4EYD - chains A and B of the 4 polymer chains in the assembly; structure by X-ray diffraction, 1.47 A resolution.

Chain A:
Protein: Insulin A chain
Organism: Homo sapiens
Reference sequence: P01308 (INS_HUMAN); residues 1-21 here correspond to UniProt positions 90-110 (UniProt number = residue number + 89)
Sequence (21 residues; row label = number of the first residue in the row):
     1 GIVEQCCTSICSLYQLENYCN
Disulfide bonds: Cys6-Cys11

Chain B:
Protein: Insulin B chain
Organism: Homo sapiens
Reference sequence: P01308 (INS_HUMAN); residues 1-30 here correspond to UniProt positions 25-54 (UniProt number = residue number + 24)
Sequence (30 residues; numbered 1 to 30; the number before each row is that of its first residue):
     1 FVNQHLCGSHLVEALYLVCGERGFFYTPKT
Metal / ion sites: Zn2+ near His10 (its only coordinating residue here)

How chain A and chain B interact:
Pairs across the interface (45):
  Gly1(A) - Thr30(B)
  Ile2(A) - Leu11(B)  hydrophobic
  Ile2(A) - Leu15(B)  hydrophobic
  Ile2(A) - Tyr26(B)  hydrophobic
  Val3(A) - Tyr26(B)
  Val3(A) - Pro28(B)  hydrophobic
  Glu4(A) - Thr30(B)
  Cys6(A) - Gln4(B)
  Cys6(A) - His5(B)
  Cys6(A) - Leu6(B)  hydrogen bond (backbone-backbone)
  Cys6(A) - Leu11(B)  hydrophobic
  Cys7(A) - His5(B)
  Cys7(A) - Leu6(B)  hydrogen bond (backbone-backbone)
  Cys7(A) - Cys7(B)  disulfide
  Thr8(A) - His5(B)  hydrogen bond (backbone-side chain)
  Ser9(A) - His5(B)
  Ile10(A) - Gln4(B)
  Ile10(A) - His5(B)
  Cys11(A) - Asn3(B)
  Cys11(A) - Gln4(B)  hydrogen bond (backbone-backbone)
  Ser12(A) - Val2(B)
  Ser12(A) - Asn3(B)
  Leu13(A) - Phe1(B)  hydrophobic
  Leu13(A) - Val2(B)
  Leu13(A) - Val18(B)  hydrophobic
  Tyr14(A) - Phe1(B)
  Leu16(A) - Leu6(B)  hydrophobic
  Leu16(A) - Leu11(B)  hydrophobic
  Leu16(A) - Ala14(B)  hydrophobic
  Leu16(A) - Leu15(B)
  Leu16(A) - Val18(B)  hydrophobic
  Glu17(A) - Val18(B)
  Glu17(A) - Arg22(B)  salt bridge
  Tyr19(A) - Leu15(B)  hydrophobic
  Tyr19(A) - Phe24(B)
  Tyr19(A) - Phe25(B)  hydrogen bond (backbone-backbone)
  Cys20(A) - Cys19(B)  disulfide
  Cys20(A) - Arg22(B)
  Cys20(A) - Gly23(B)
  Cys20(A) - Phe24(B)  hydrophobic
  Cys20(A) - Phe25(B)
  Asn21(A) - Arg22(B)  hydrogen bond (backbone-side chain)
  Asn21(A) - Gly23(B)  hydrogen bond (backbone-backbone)
  Asn21(A) - Phe24(B)
  Asn21(A) - Phe25(B)
Interface residues without a listed pair, chain A (20 interface residues in all): Gln15, Asn18
Interface residues without a listed pair, chain B (20 interface residues in all): Thr27
Disulfides between the chains: Cys7(A)-Cys7(B), Cys20(A)-Cys19(B)

In short:
The chain A/chain B interface involves 20 residues from each chain, with 2 disulfide bonds, 7 hydrogen bonds
and 1 salt bridge. Polar pairs include Glu17(A)-Arg22(B), Thr8(A)-His5(B) and Asn21(A)-Arg22(B).
Here chain A is Insulin A chain and chain B is Insulin B chain, both from Homo sapiens. Entry 4EYD (Human
Insulin) was determined by X-ray diffraction, deposited together with 4EWW, 4EWX, 4EWZ, 4EX0, 4EX1, 4EXX and
17 further entries.
